PDB entry 2J5G | X-ray diffraction, 1.46 A resolution | chains A and C of the 6 polymer chains in the assembly

== Chain A (and C) ==
Molecule: ALR4455 protein
Organism: Anabaena sp
Notes: EC 3.7.1.7; chain C of this document is another copy of the same molecule, construct and numbering; everything in this record applies to it too
Reference sequence: Q8YNV6 (Q8YNV6_ANASP); numbering as in UniProt (aligned over 1-253)
Sequence (263 residues; numbered -9 to 253; the number before each row is that of its first residue; numbers below 1 keep their minus sign (Met-9 is residue -9)):
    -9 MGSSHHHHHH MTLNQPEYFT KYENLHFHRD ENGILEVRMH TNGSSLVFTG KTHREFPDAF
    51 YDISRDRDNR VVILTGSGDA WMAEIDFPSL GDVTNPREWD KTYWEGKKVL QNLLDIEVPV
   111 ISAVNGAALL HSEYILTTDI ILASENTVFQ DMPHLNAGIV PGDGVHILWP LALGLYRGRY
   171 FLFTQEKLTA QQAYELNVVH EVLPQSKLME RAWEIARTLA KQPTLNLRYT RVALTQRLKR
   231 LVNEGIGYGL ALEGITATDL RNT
Disordered / not traced: -9 to 4

== Interface between chain A and chain C ==
Pairs across the interface (63):
  Pro109(A) with Phe173(C), hydrophobic
  Leu126(A) with Tyr166(C), hydrogen bond (backbone-side chain)
  Thr127(A) with Arg169(C), hydrogen bond (backbone-side chain)
  Thr128(A) with Arg169(C), hydrogen bond (backbone-side chain)
  Asp129(A) with Tyr166(C); Arg169(C), salt bridge; Tyr170(C), hydrogen bond (backbone-backbone); Phe173(C)
  Ile130(A) with Tyr170(C), hydrophobic
  Ile131(A) with Tyr166(C), hydrophobic
  Leu158(A) with Tyr166(C)
  Leu161(A) with Leu165(C), hydrophobic; Tyr166(C)
  Ala162(A) with Tyr166(C), hydrophobic
  Asn187(A) with Tyr166(C); Arg167(C), hydrogen bond; Leu186(C)
  His190(A) with Tyr166(C), hydrogen bond (side chain-backbone); Arg167(C), hydrogen bond (side chain-backbone); Tyr170(C)
  Glu191(A) with Tyr170(C), hydrogen bond
  Leu209(A) with Phe173(C)
  Gln212(A) with Leu145(C), hydrogen bond (side chain-backbone); Gly148(C)
  Pro213(A) with Gly148(C)
  Leu215(A) with Thr246(C); Asp249(C)
  Asn216(A) with Leu145(C); Gly148(C); Ile149(C), hydrogen bond (side chain-backbone); Val150(C), hydrogen bond (side chain-backbone); Thr246(C)
  Tyr219(A) with Val150(C), hydrophobic; Leu242(C), hydrophobic; Ile245(C), hydrophobic; Thr246(C)
  Thr220(A) with Val150(C); Pro151(C); Phe173(C)
  Arg221(A) with Arg169(C); Phe173(C)
  Val222(A) with Tyr238(C); Leu242(C), hydrophobic
  Ala223(A) with Val150(C), hydrophobic; His156(C)
  Leu224(A) with His156(C); Leu165(C); Arg169(C); Leu172(C), hydrophobic; Phe173(C), hydrophobic
  Thr225(A) with Arg169(C)
  Gln226(A) with Glu234(C); Gly235(C); Tyr238(C)
  Arg227(A) with Leu161(C); Leu165(C); Arg227(C); Leu231(C)
  Leu228(A) with Tyr166(C); Arg169(C)
  Arg230(A) with Arg230(C); Leu231(C); Glu234(C), salt bridge
Also at the interface, not in a pair above, chain A (30 interface residues in all): Val188
Also at the interface, not in a pair above, chain C (28 interface residues in all): Pro160, Leu163, Thr174

== Overview ==
30 residues of chain A face 28 of chain C across their interface, with 11 hydrogen bonds and 2 salt bridges.
Polar contacts include Asp129(A)-Arg169(C), Arg230(A)-Glu234(C) and Leu126(A)-Tyr166(C).
Both chains are ALR4455 protein (Anabaena sp). Entry 2J5G (The Native structure of a beta-Diketone Hydrolase
from the Cyanobacterium Anabaena sp. PCC 7120) was determined by X-ray diffraction together with 2J5S from the
same study.
